6W1Z - chains C and X of the 21 polymer chains in the assembly; structure by electron microscopy, 2.70 A resolution.

== Chain C ==
Molecule: ATP-dependent Clp protease ATP-binding subunit ClpA
Organism: Escherichia coli (strain K12)
Reference sequence: P0ABH9 (CLPA_ECOLI); residue numbers follow UniProt; this construct covers 1-758
Amino-acid sequence (758 residues; numbered 1 to 758; the number before each row is that of its first residue):
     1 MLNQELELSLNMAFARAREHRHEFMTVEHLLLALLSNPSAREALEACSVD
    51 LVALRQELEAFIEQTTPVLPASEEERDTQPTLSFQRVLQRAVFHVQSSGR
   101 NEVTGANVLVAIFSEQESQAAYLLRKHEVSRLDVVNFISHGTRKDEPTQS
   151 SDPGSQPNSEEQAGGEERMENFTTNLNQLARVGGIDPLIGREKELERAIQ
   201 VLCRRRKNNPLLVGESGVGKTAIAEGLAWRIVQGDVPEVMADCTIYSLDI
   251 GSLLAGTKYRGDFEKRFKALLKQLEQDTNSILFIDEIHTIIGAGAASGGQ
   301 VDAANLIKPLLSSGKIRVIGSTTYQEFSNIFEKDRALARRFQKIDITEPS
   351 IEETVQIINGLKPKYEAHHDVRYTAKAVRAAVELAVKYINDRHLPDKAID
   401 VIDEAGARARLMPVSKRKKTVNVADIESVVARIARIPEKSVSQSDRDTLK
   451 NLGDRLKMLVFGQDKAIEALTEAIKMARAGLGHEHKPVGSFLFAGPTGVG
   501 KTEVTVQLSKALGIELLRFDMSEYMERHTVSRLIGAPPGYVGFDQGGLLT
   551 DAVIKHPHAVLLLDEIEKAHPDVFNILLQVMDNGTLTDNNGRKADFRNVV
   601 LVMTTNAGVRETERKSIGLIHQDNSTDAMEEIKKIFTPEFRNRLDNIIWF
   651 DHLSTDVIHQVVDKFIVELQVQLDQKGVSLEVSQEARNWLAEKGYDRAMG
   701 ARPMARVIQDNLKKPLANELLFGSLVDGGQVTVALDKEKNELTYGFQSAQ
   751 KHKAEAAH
Unresolved in the structure: 1-168, 747-758
Curated features (UniProtKB/Swiss-Prot):
  - binding site (ATP): G214 to T221, G495 to T502
Residues lining bound ligands:
  - ATP (adenosine-5'-triphosphate), molecule 1: P187, L188, I189, R191, S216, G217, V218, G219, K220, T221, A222, T323, I357, L361, P395, D396, I399
  - ATP, molecule 2: A336, R339, R340
  - ATP, molecule 3: L459, V460, F461, T497, G498, V499, G500, K501, T502, E503, E565, N606, L653, V657, V661, K664, F665, A701, R702
Reported in the primary citation:
  - binding site for RepA, green fluorescent protein fusion (chain X): Y259, H528, Y540, V541
  - binding site for ATP: R339, R340, R643

== Chain X ==
Molecule: RepA, green fluorescent protein fusion
Organism: synthetic construct
Amino-acid sequence (24 residues; numbered 1 to 24; the number before each row is that of its first residue; X marks 24 residues of unknown identity (built as UNK)):
     1 XXXXXXXXXXXXXXXXXXXXXXXX

== Interface between chain C and chain X ==
Chain C residues in contact with chain X, 9 residues: K258, Y259, R260, A295, A296, H528, G539, Y540, V541

== Summary ==
Chain C and chain X make no direct contact in this assembly. Ligands of chain C: 3 copies of ATP. The paper
reports a binding site for RepA, green fluorescent protein fusion (chain X) at Y259(C), H528(C) and Y540(C)
among others; a binding site for ATP at R339(C), R340(C) and R643(C).
Here chain C is ATP-dependent Clp protease ATP-binding subunit ClpA (Escherichia coli (strain K12)) and chain
X is RepA, green fluorescent protein fusion (synthetic construct). Entry 6W1Z (ClpAP Engaged1 State bound to
RepA-GFP) was determined by electron microscopy, deposited together with 6UQE, 6UQO, 6W20, 6W21, 6W22, 6W23
and 6W24.
